Entry 7DV5 (electron microscopy, 3.70 A resolution); this record covers chain U.

# Chain U
Protein: Bile salt export pump
Source organism: Homo sapiens
Notes: EC 7.6.2.-
Reference sequence: O95342 (ABCBB_HUMAN); residues 46-1315 here = UniProt positions 46-1315
Chain sequence (1270 residues; numbered 46 to 1315; the number before each row is that of its first residue):
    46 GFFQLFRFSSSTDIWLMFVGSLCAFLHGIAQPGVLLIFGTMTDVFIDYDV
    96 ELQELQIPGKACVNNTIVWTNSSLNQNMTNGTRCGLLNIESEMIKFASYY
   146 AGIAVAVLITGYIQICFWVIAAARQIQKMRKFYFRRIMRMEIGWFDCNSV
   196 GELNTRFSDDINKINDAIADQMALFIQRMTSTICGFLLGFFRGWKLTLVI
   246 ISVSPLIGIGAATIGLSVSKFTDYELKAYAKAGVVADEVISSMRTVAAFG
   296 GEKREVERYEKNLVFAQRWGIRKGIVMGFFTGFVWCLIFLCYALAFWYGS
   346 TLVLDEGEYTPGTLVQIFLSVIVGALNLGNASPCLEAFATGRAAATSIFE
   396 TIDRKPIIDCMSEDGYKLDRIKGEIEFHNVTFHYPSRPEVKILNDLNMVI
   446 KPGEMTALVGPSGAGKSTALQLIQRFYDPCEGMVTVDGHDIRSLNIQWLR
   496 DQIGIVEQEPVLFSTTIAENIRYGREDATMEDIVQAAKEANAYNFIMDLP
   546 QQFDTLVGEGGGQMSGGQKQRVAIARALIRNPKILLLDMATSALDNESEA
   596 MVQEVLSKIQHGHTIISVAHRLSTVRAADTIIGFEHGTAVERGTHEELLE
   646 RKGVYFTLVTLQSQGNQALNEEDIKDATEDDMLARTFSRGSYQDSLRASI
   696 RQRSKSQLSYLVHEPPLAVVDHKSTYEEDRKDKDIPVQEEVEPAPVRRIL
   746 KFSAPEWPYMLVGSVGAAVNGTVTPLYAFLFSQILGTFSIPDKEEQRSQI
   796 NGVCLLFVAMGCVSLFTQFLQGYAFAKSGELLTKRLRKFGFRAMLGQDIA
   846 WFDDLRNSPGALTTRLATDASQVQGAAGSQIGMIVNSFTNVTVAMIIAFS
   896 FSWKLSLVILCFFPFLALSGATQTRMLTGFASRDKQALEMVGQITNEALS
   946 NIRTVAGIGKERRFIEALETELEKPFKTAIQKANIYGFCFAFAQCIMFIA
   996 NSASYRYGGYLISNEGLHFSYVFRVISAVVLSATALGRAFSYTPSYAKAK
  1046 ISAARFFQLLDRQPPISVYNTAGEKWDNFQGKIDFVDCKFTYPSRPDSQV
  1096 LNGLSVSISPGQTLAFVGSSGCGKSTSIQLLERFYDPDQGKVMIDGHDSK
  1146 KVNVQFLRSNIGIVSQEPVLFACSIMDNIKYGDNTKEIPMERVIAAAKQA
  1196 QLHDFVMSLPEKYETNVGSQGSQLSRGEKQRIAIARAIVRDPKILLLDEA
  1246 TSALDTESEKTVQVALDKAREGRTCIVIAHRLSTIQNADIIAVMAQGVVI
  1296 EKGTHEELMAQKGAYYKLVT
Not modelled in the structure: 660-740
Small-molecule neighbours:
  - taurocholic acid (TCH), molecule 1: Gln-76, Leu-219, Gln-222, Arg-223, Ile-259, Thr-326, Trp-330, Leu-371, Asn-372, Asn-375, Gln-918, Thr-919, Arg-920, Phe-985, Gln-989, Arg-1033, Tyr-1037
  - taurocholic acid (TCH), molecule 2: Val-79, Phe-83, Tyr-145, Trp-330, Ile-333, Phe-334, Tyr-337, Leu-364, Ile-367, Val-368, Thr-769, Tyr-772, Met-992, Phe-993, Asn-996, Leu-1026, Ala-1030, Arg-1033
What the authors report for this chain:
  - conformationally variable residues (side-chain flip): Thr-917 to Ala-932
  - binding site for taurocholic acid: Val-79, Phe-83, Tyr-145, Arg-223, Ile-259, Trp-330, Ile-333, Phe-334, Tyr-337, Leu-364, Ile-367, Leu-371, Thr-769, Arg-920, Met-992, Asn-996, Leu-1026, Ala-1030, Arg-1033
  - mutagenesis - Y145F, R223A, W330F, F334A, R692A/R696A, R920A: decreased catalytic activity on taurocholic acid
  - mutagenesis - R1033A: unchanged catalytic activity on taurocholic acid

# In short
Chain U binds taurocholic acid. From the paper: a binding site for taurocholic acid at Val-79, Phe-83 and
Tyr-145 among others; Y145F, R223A and W330F, among others, reduce catalytic activity on taurocholic acid; 7
substitutions were tested in all.
Chain U is Bile salt export pump (Homo sapiens); the structure, Human bile salt exporter ABCB11 in complex
with taurocholate, was determined by electron microscopy, deposited together with 7E1A.
